PDB entry 7FLM | X-ray diffraction, 1.55 A resolution | chains A and B

== Chain A ==
Protein: Pre-mRNA-splicing factor 8
Source organism: Saccharomyces cerevisiae S288C
UniProtKB: P33334 (PRP8_YEAST); residues 1836-2090 here = UniProt positions 1836-2090
Chain sequence (258 residues; numbered 1833 to 2090; the number before each row is that of its first residue):
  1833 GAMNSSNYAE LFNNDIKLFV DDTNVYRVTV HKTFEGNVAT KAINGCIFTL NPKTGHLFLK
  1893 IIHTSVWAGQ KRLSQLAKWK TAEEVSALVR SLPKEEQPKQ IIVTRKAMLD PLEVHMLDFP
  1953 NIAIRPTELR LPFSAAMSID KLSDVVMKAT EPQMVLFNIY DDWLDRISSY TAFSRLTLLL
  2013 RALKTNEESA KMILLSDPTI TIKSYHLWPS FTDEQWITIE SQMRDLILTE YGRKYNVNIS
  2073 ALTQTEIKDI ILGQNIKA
Not modelled in the structure: 2070-2090
Sequence notes: expression tag (1833-1835)
Ligand contacts: N-ethyl-2-methoxybenzene-1-sulfonamide (VO5): His1888, Leu1889, Phe1890, Leu1988, Phe1989, Asn1990
UniProt features mapped onto this chain:
  - mutagenesis: Asp1853 (D1853A: Alters protein folding. Severely impaired growth. Strongly reduced growth at 35 degrees Celsius; when associated with A-1854; D1853N: Reduced growth at 30 degrees Celsius ...), Asp1854 (D1854A: Reduced growth at 30 degrees Celsius. Strongly reduced growth at 16 degrees Celsius. Strongly reduced growth at 35 degrees Celsius; when associated with A-1853 ...), Thr1855 (T1855A: Reduced growth at 30 degrees Celsius. Strongly reduced growth at 16 degrees Celsius), Thr1936 (T1936A: Reduced growth at 30 degrees Celsius. Strongly reduced growth at 16 degrees Celsius), Arg1937 (R1937K: Severely impaired growth. Reduced growth at 30 degrees Celsius. Strongly reduced growth at 16 degrees Celsius)

== Chain B ==
Protein: A1 cistron-splicing factor AAR2
Source organism: Saccharomyces cerevisiae S288C
UniProtKB: P32357 (AAR2_YEAST); aligned to UniProt positions 1-317 over residues 1-317
Chain sequence (308 residues; each row starts with the number of its first residue; note: 13 numbers in that range are skipped by the numbering (no residue carries them; nothing is unmodelled there); numbers below 1 keep their minus sign (Gly-3 is residue -3)):
    -3 GAMAMNTVPF TSAPIEVTIG IDQYSFNVKE NQPFHGIKDI PIGHVHVIHF QHADNSSMRY
    57 GYWFDCRMGN FYIQYDPKDG LYKMMEERDG AKFENIVHNF KERQMMVSYP KIDEDDTWYN
   117 LTEFVQMDKI RKIVRKDENQ FSYVDSSMTT VQENEL
   166 SSSSSDPAHS LNYTVINFKS REAIRPGHEM EDFLDKSYYL NTVMLQGIFK NSSNYFGELQ
   226 FAFLNAMFFG NYGSSLQWHA MIELICSSAT VPKHMLDKLD EILYYQIKTL PEQYSDILLN
   286 ERVWNICLYS SFQKNSLHNT EKIMENKYPE LL
Not modelled in the structure: -3 to 0, 166-169
Cystine bridges: Cys251-Cys292
Sequence notes: expression tag (-3 to 0); conflict Ser166 (Leu153 in P32357), Ser167 (Lys154 in P32357), Ser170 (Asp in P32357)
UniProt features mapped onto this chain:
  - region: Leu261 to Ile282 (Leucine-zipper)
  - modified residue: Ser253 (Phosphoserine), Thr274 (Phosphothreonine)

== Interface between chain A and chain B ==
Contacting residue pairs (17):
  Gln1907(A) - Met195(B)
  Gln1907(A) - Leu199(B)
  Leu1908(A) - Met195(B)  hydrophobic
  Trp1911(A) - Glu194(B)
  Trp1911(A) - Met195(B)
  Trp1911(A) - Phe198(B)  hydrophobic
  Asp1942(A) - Lys184(B)  salt bridge
  Asp1942(A) - Phe198(B)
  Glu1945(A) - Lys184(B)  salt bridge
  Val1946(A) - Ile189(B)  hydrophobic
  Val1946(A) - Glu194(B)
  Val1946(A) - Phe198(B)  hydrophobic
  His1947(A) - Glu194(B)
  Leu1949(A) - Lys184(B)
  Leu1949(A) - Ser185(B)
  Leu1949(A) - Arg186(B)
  Asp1950(A) - Arg186(B)  salt bridge

== Summary ==
The interface between chain A and chain B involves 9 residues on one side and 8 on the other; the contacts
include 3 salt bridges. Polar contacts include Asp1942(A)-Lys184(B), Glu1945(A)-Lys184(B) and
Asp1950(A)-Arg186(B). Ligands of chain A: N-ethyl-2-methoxybenzene-1-sulfonamide. UniProt lists 5 mutagenesis
sites on chain A.
Here chain A is Pre-mRNA-splicing factor 8 and chain B is A1 cistron-splicing factor AAR2, both from
Saccharomyces cerevisiae S288C. Entry 7FLM (PanDDA analysis group deposition -- Aar2/RNaseH in complex with
fragment P05F01 from the F2X-Universal Library) was determined by X-ray diffraction together with 5ST0, 5ST1,
5ST2, 5ST3, 5ST4, 5ST5 and 248 further entries from the same study.
